PDB entry 6GK2 | electron microscopy, 4.90 A resolution (low resolution: residue-level contacts below are approximate; hydrogen-bond / salt-bridge calls are withheld) | chains H and F

# Chain H
Protein: B-cell lymphoma/leukemia 10
Source organism: Homo sapiens
UniProtKB: O95999 (BCL10_HUMAN); residues 10-115 here = UniProt positions 10-115
Sequence (106 residues; row label = number of the first residue in the row):
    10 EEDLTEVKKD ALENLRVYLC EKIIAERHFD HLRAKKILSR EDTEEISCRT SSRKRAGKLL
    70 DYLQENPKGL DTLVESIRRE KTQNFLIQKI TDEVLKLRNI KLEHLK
Swiss-Prot annotation at these positions:
  - cross-link (Glycyl lysine isopeptide (Lys-Gly)): K17 (interchain with G-Cter in ubiquitin), K31 (interchain with G-Cter in ubiquitin), K63 (interchain with G-Cter in ubiquitin)
  - natural variant: V16 (V16E: Found in a MALT lymphoma sample; uncertain significance), K31 (K31E: Found in a MALT lymphoma sample; uncertain significance), T52 (T52I: Found in a mesothelioma sample; uncertain significance), C57 (C57R: Found in a MALT lymphoma sample; uncertain significance), R58 (R58G: Found in a germ cell tumor sample; uncertain significance; R58Q), R64 (R64K: Found in a MALT lymphoma sample; uncertain significance), D101 (D101E: Found in a MALT lymphoma sample; uncertain significance)
  - mutagenesis: K17 (K17R: Decreased linear ubiquitination and impaired ability to activate NF-kappa-B; when associated with R-31 and R-63), L28 (L28A: Abolishes cell death-inducing capability), K31 (K31R: Decreased ubiquitination and ability to bind NEMO; when associated with 63-R--R-67. Decreased ubiquitination and ability to bind NEMO, impaired ability to activate NF-kappa-B ...), R36 (R36E: Abolished homomultimerization and formation of a CBM complex, abolished ability to activate NF-kappa-B), L41 (L41A: Abolishes cell death-inducing capability; L41Q: Abolishes NF-kappa-B activation and homo/heterodimerization), I46 (I46A: Abolishes cell death-inducing capability), L47 (L47A: Abolishes cell death-inducing capability), E50 to D51 (Abolished homomultimerization and formation of a CBM complex), E50 (E50R: Abolished homomultimerization and formation of a CBM complex, abolished ability to activate NF-kappa-B), E53 (E53A: Abolishes cell death-inducing capability; E53R: Abolished homomultimerization and formation of a CBM complex, abolished ability to activate NF-kappa-B), I55 (I55A: Abolishes cell death-inducing capability), K63 to K67 (Decreased ubiquitination and ability to bind NEMO; when associated with R-31), 4 further mutagenesis entries in UniProt
Reported in the primary citation:
  - mutagenesis - R36E, R42E, R49E: unchanged binding to Mucosa-associated lymphoid tissue lymphoma translocation protein 1 (chain F)
  - mutagenesis - R36E, R42A, R42E: abolished signaling in response to P/I stimulation
  - mutagenesis - L104R: abolished catalytic activity
  - mutagenesis - R36E, R42E, R49E: abolished binding to B-cell lymphoma/leukemia 10 (chain H)

# Chain F
Protein: Mucosa-associated lymphoid tissue lymphoma translocation protein 1
Source organism: Homo sapiens
Notes: EC 3.4.22.-
UniProtKB: Q9UDY8 (MALT1_HUMAN); residue numbers follow UniProt; this construct covers 30-121
Sequence (92 residues; each row starts with the number of its first residue):
    30 LNRLREPLLR RLSELLDQAP EGRGWRRLAE LAGSRGRLRL SCLDLEQCSL KVLEPEGSPS
    90 LCLLKLMGEK GCTVTELSDF LQAMEHTEVL QL
Disordered / not traced: 64-69, 121
Swiss-Prot annotation at these positions:
  - natural variant: S89 (S89I: In IMD12)
Disulfide bonds: C77-C91
Reported in the primary citation:
  - mutagenesis - Q76A/E98R, C77A: unchanged binding to B-cell lymphoma/leukemia 10 (chain H)
  - mutagenesis - V81R, L82D: abolished catalytic activity
  - mutagenesis - Q76A/E98R, C77A: unchanged signaling
  - mutagenesis - V81R: abolished signaling in response to P/I stimulation
  - mutagenesis - V81R: decreased signaling in response to P/I stimulation or anti-CD3/CD28

# Chain H / chain F interface
Residue-residue contacts - 17 pairs, chain H then chain F:
  L13(H) with P84(F)
  K17(H) with L82(F)
  R87(H) with E75(F); L79(F)
  N93(H) with E75(F)
  Q97(H) with W54(F); R55(F); S78(F)
  T100(H) with S78(F); V81(F)
  L104(H) with W54(F); V81(F); P88(F)
  R107(H) with E83(F); P84(F); G86(F)
  L111(H) with Q47(F)
Interface residues without a listed pair, chain H (11 interface residues in all): V83, N108
Interface residues without a listed pair, chain F (17 interface residues in all): D46, A48, P49, L74, E85
Interface features reported in the paper:
  - interface residues, chain H: V83(H), L104(H)
  - hot spots on chain H (mutagenesis) - L104R: abolished binding to Mucosa-associated lymphoid tissue lymphoma translocation protein 1 (chain F)
  - interface residues, chain F: V81(F), L82(F)
  - hot spots on chain F (mutagenesis) - V81R: decreased binding to B-cell lymphoma/leukemia 10 (chain H)
  - hot spots on chain F (mutagenesis) - L82D: abolished binding to B-cell lymphoma/leukemia 10 (chain H)

# Overview
11 residues of chain H face 17 of chain F across their interface. UniProt lists 33 mutagenesis sites on chain
H. From the paper: R36E, R42A and R42E of chain H abolish signaling in response to P/I stimulation; interface
residues V83(H), L104(H) and V81(F) among others; 9 substitutions were tested in all.
Here chain H is B-cell lymphoma/leukemia 10 and chain F is Mucosa-associated lymphoid tissue lymphoma
translocation protein 1, both from Homo sapiens. Entry 6GK2 (Helical reconstruction of BCL10 CARD and MALT1
DEATH DOMAIN complex) was determined by electron microscopy.
